2PYO - chains I and D of the 10 polymer chains in the assembly; structure by X-ray diffraction, 2.43 A resolution.

# Chain I
Molecule: 147-nt DNA strand
From: Homo sapiens
Sequence (147 nucleotides; row label = number of the first residue in the row; numbers below 1 keep their minus sign (DA-73 is residue -73)):
   -73 ATCAATATCC ACCTGCAGAT ACTACCAAAA GTGTATTTGG AAACTGCTCC ATCAAAAGGC
   -13 ATGTTCAGCT GGAATCCAGC TGAACATGCC TTTTGATGGA GCAGTTTCCA AATACACTTT
    47 TGGTAGTATC TGCAGGTGGA TATTGAT
Ion coordination: Mn2+ near DG-34 (its only coordinating residue here)

# Chain D
Protein: Histone H2B
From: Drosophila melanogaster
UniProtKB: P02283 (H2B_DROME); residues 1-122 here correspond to UniProt positions 2-123 (UniProt number = residue number + 1)
Amino-acid sequence (122 residues; row label = number of the first residue in the row):
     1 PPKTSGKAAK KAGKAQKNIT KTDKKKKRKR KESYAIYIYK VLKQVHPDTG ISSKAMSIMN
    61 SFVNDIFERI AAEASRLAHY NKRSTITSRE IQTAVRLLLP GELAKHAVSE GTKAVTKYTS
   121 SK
Not modelled in the structure: 1-27
UniProt features mapped onto this chain:
  - modified residue: Pro1 (N-methylproline), Lys43 (N6-succinyllysine), Lys113 (N6-succinyllysine), Lys117 (N6-succinyllysine)
  - glycosylation: Ser109 (O-linked (GlcNAc) serine)
  - cross-link: Lys117 (Glycyl lysine isopeptide (Lys-Gly) (interchain with G-Cter in ubiquitin))
What the authors report for this chain:
  - binding site for the 147-nt DNA strand (chain I): Arg28, Lys29
  - binding site for the 147-nt DNA strand: Arg28

# Interface between chain I and chain D
Residue-residue contacts (14; chain I residue first):
  DA-55(I) - Ser52(D)  phosphate contact
  DA-55(I) - Ser53(D)  hydrogen bond to the phosphate
  DC-49(I) - Arg28(D)  hydrogen bond to the base
  DC-48(I) - Arg28(D)  hydrogen bond to the sugar
  DA-45(I) - Arg30(D)  sugar contact
  DG-35(I) - Ser84(D)  sugar contact
  DG-35(I) - Thr85(D)  hydrogen bond to the phosphate
  DG-34(I) - Arg83(D)  phosphate contact
  DG-34(I) - Ser84(D)  hydrogen bond to the phosphate
  DG-34(I) - Thr85(D)  hydrogen bond to the phosphate
  DA-33(I) - Arg83(D)  salt bridge to the phosphate
  DG30(I) - Arg28(D)  phosphate contact
  DG30(I) - Lys29(D)  sugar contact
  DT31(I) - Arg28(D)  phosphate contact
Other interface residues (no listed pair), chain I (12 interface residues in all): DT-54, DA-46, DA29
Other interface residues (no listed pair), chain D (10 interface residues in all): Tyr39, Lys82

# In short
12 residues of chain I and 10 residues of chain D are in contact, with 6 hydrogen bonds and 1 salt bridge.
Polar contacts include DC-49(I)-Arg28(D), DC-48(I)-Arg28(D) and DA-55(I)-Ser53(D). From the paper: a binding
site for the 147-nt DNA strand (chain I) at Arg28(D) and Lys29(D); a binding site for the 147-nt DNA strand at
Arg28(D).
Chain I is a 147-nt DNA strand (Homo sapiens) and chain D is Histone H2B (Drosophila melanogaster); the
structure, Drosophila nucleosome core, was determined by X-ray diffraction.
